5CPK - chains B and J of the 10 polymer chains in the assembly; structure by X-ray diffraction, 2.63 A resolution.

# Chain B
Name: Histone H4
From: Homo sapiens
UniProt: P62805 (H4_HUMAN); residues 0-102 here correspond to UniProt positions 1-103 (UniProt number = residue number + 1)
Sequence (106 residues; each row starts with the number of its first residue; numbers below 1 keep their minus sign (Gly-3 is residue -3)):
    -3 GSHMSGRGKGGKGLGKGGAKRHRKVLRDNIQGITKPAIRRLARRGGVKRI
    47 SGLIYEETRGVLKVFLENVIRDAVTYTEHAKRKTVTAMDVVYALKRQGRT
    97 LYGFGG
Not modelled in the structure: -3 to 23
Construct notes: expression tag (-3 to -1)
UniProt features mapped onto this chain:
  - DNA-binding region: Lys16 to Lys20
  - modified residue: Ser1 (N-acetylserine), Arg3 (Asymmetric dimethylarginine), Lys5 (N6-(2-hydroxyisobutyryl)lysine), Lys8 (N6-(2-hydroxyisobutyryl)lysine), Lys12 (N6-(2-hydroxyisobutyryl)lysine), Lys16 (N6-(2-hydroxyisobutyryl)lysine), Lys20 (N6,N6,N6-trimethyllysine), Lys31 (N6-(2-hydroxyisobutyryl)lysine), Lys44 (N6-(2-hydroxyisobutyryl)lysine), Ser47 (Phosphoserine), Tyr51 (Phosphotyrosine), Lys59 (N6-(2-hydroxyisobutyryl)lysine), Lys77 (N6-(2-hydroxyisobutyryl)lysine), Lys79 (N6-(2-hydroxyisobutyryl)lysine), Thr80 (Phosphothreonine), Tyr88 (Phosphotyrosine), Lys91 (N6-(2-hydroxyisobutyryl)lysine)
  - cross-link (Glycyl lysine isopeptide (Lys-Gly)): Lys12 (interchain with G-Cter in SUMO2), Lys20 (interchain with G-Cter in SUMO2), Lys31 (interchain with G-Cter in SUMO2), Lys59 (interchain with G-Cter in SUMO2), Lys79 (interchain with G-Cter in SUMO2), Lys91 (interchain with G-Cter in SUMO2)

# Chain J
Molecule: 145-nt DNA strand
Sequence (145 nucleotides; each row starts with the number of its first residue):
     1 ATCATTTCCATTCGAAGATTCCATTCGAATCCATTCGAAAATGATTACAT
    51 TCGAATCCATTCGAAGATTCCATTTGAGCCTGTTCGAAAATTCCATTTGA
   101 GTCCAACCAATGATTCCTCTCATTTCCATTCAATGATTCCATGAT
Modified positions: 5CM (5-methyl-2'-deoxy-cytidine-5'-monophosphate) at position 13, 5CM (5-methyl-2'-deoxy-cytidine-5'-monophosphate) at position 26, 5CM (5-methyl-2'-deoxy-cytidine-5'-monophosphate) at position 36, 5CM (5-methyl-2'-deoxy-cytidine-5'-monophosphate) at position 52, 5CM (5-methyl-2'-deoxy-cytidine-5'-monophosphate) at position 62, 5CM (5-methyl-2'-deoxy-cytidine-5'-monophosphate) at position 85

# Interface between chain B and chain J
Contacting residue pairs (11; chain B residue first):
  Arg35(B) - DT81(J)  salt bridge to the phosphate
  Arg45(B) - DC80(J)  phosphate contact
  Arg45(B) - DT81(J)  phosphate contact
  Ile46(B) - DC80(J)  sugar contact
  Ile46(B) - DT81(J)  hydrogen bond to the phosphate
  Ser47(B) - DC80(J)  phosphate contact
  Gly48(B) - DC80(J)  hydrogen bond to the phosphate
  Arg78(B) - DG101(J)  phosphate contact
  Lys79(B) - DG101(J)  hydrogen bond to the phosphate
  Thr80(B) - DA100(J)  hydrogen bond to the phosphate
  Thr80(B) - DG101(J)  hydrogen bond to the phosphate
Also at the interface, not in a pair above, chain B (11 interface residues in all): Arg39, Lys44, Tyr51
Also at the interface, not in a pair above, chain J (6 interface residues in all): DG82, DT102

# Summary
The interface between chain B and chain J involves 11 residues on one side and 6 on the other, with 5 hydrogen
bonds and 1 salt bridge. Polar contacts include Ile46(B)-DT81(J), Gly48(B)-DC80(J) and Lys79(B)-DG101(J). From
UniProt: a DNA-binding region on chain B.
Chain B is Histone H4 (Homo sapiens) and chain J is a 145-nt DNA strand; the structure, Nucleosome containing
methylated Sat2L DNA, was determined by X-ray diffraction together with 5CPI and 5CPJ from the same study.
